Entry 7DN1 (X-ray diffraction, 1.74 A resolution); this record covers chains A and B.

# Chain A
Molecule: Carbonyl Reductase
Source organism: Candida parapsilosis
Notes: EC 1.1.1.-
Reference sequence: B2KJ46 (B2KJ46_CANPA); residue numbers follow UniProt; this construct covers 1-279
Chain sequence (280 residues; row label = number of the first residue in the row; numbering starts at 0):
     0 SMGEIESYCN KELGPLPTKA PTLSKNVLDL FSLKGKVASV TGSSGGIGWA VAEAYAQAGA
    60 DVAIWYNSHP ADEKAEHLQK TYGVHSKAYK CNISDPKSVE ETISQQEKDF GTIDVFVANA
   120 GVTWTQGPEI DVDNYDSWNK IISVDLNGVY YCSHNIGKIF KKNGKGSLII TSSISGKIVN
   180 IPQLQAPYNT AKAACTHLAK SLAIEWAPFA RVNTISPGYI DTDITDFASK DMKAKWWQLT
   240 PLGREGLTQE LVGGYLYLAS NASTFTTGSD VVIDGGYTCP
Differences from the reference sequence: expression tag (0)
Small-molecule neighbours: NADPH (NDP; NADPH dihydro-nicotinamide-adenine-dinucleotide phosphate): Gly-41, Ser-42, Ser-43, Gly-44, Gly-45, Ile-46, Gly-47, Tyr-65, Asn-66, Ser-67, His-68, Cys-90, Asn-91, Ile-92, Ser-93, Asn-118, Ala-119, Gly-120, Val-121, Val-143, Thr-170, Ser-171, Ser-172, Tyr-187, Lys-191, Pro-216, Gly-217, Tyr-218, Ile-219, Thr-221, Ile-223, Thr-224

# Chain B
Molecule: (S)-specific carbonyl reductase
Source organism: Candida parapsilosis
Reference sequence: D5G304 (D5G304_CANPA); numbering as in UniProt (aligned over 1-279)
Chain sequence (280 residues; row label = number of the first residue in the row; numbering starts at 0):
     0 SMGEIESYCN KELGPLPTKA PTLSKNVLDL FSLKGKVASV TGSSGGIGWA VAEAYAQAGA
    60 DVAIWYNSHP ADEKAEHLQK TYGVRSKAYK CNISDPKSVE ETISQQEKDF GTIDVFVANA
   120 GVPWTEGPEI NVDNYDSWNK IINLDLNGVY YCAHTVGKIF KKNGKGSLVI TSSMSGTIVN
   180 VPQLQAAYNA AKAACTHLTK SLAVEWAPFA RVNCVSPGYI ATEISDFVEK DMKAKWWQLT
   240 PLGREGLAQE LVGAYLYLAS NASTYTTGAN LAVDGGYTCP
Differences from the reference sequence: expression tag (0)
Small-molecule neighbours: NADPH (NDP; NADPH dihydro-nicotinamide-adenine-dinucleotide phosphate): Gly-41, Ser-42, Ser-43, Gly-44, Gly-45, Ile-46, Gly-47, Tyr-65, Asn-66, Ser-67, His-68, Cys-90, Asn-91, Ile-92, Ser-93, Asn-118, Ala-119, Gly-120, Val-121, Leu-143, Thr-170, Ser-171, Ser-172, Tyr-187, Lys-191, Pro-216, Gly-217, Tyr-218, Ile-219, Thr-221, Ile-223, Ser-224

# How chain A and chain B interact
Contacting residue pairs - 132 pairs, chain A then chain B:
  Ile-4(A) / Ala-233(B)  hydrophobic
  Ile-4(A) / Trp-236(B)  hydrophobic
  Ile-4(A) / Gln-237(B)
  Glu-5(A) / Gln-237(B)  hydrogen bond (backbone-side chain)
  Ser-6(A) / Gln-237(B)
  Tyr-7(A) / Gln-237(B)  hydrogen bond (backbone-backbone)
  Cys-8(A) / Gln-237(B)  hydrogen bond (backbone-backbone)
  Cys-8(A) / Leu-238(B)
  Cys-8(A) / Thr-239(B)
  Cys-8(A) / Pro-240(B)
  Cys-8(A) / Pro-279(B)  hydrophobic
  Leu-12(A) / Pro-240(B)
  Leu-12(A) / Leu-241(B)
  Leu-15(A) / Trp-236(B)
  Leu-15(A) / Gln-237(B)
  Leu-15(A) / Gly-242(B)
  Pro-16(A) / Trp-236(B)
  Pro-16(A) / Gly-242(B)
  Thr-17(A) / Leu-241(B)  hydrogen bond (side chain-backbone)
  Thr-17(A) / Gly-242(B)  hydrogen bond (backbone-backbone)
  Thr-17(A) / Arg-243(B)
  Lys-18(A) / Arg-243(B)
  Ala-19(A) / Arg-243(B)
  Ala-19(A) / Leu-246(B)  hydrophobic
  Pro-20(A) / Arg-243(B)
  Pro-20(A) / Leu-246(B)
  Pro-20(A) / Glu-249(B)
  Leu-22(A) / Glu-249(B)
  Ser-23(A) / Gln-248(B)  hydrogen bond (backbone-side chain)
  Lys-24(A) / Gln-56(B)  hydrogen bond (backbone-side chain)
  Lys-24(A) / Gln-248(B)  hydrogen bond (backbone-side chain)
  Asn-25(A) / Gln-56(B)
  Val-26(A) / Ala-53(B)
  Val-26(A) / Gln-56(B)  hydrogen bond (backbone-side chain)
  Val-26(A) / Val-251(B)  hydrophobic
  Val-26(A) / Leu-255(B)  hydrophobic
  Leu-27(A) / Gln-56(B)
  Leu-27(A) / Leu-255(B)  hydrophobic
  Leu-29(A) / Gln-248(B)
  Phe-30(A) / Phe-30(B)  hydrophobic
  Phe-30(A) / Gly-252(B)
  Ala-53(A) / Val-26(B)
  Gln-56(A) / Lys-24(B)  hydrogen bond (side chain-backbone)
  Gln-56(A) / Asn-25(B)
  Gln-56(A) / Val-26(B)  hydrogen bond (side chain-backbone)
  Gln-56(A) / Leu-27(B)
  Lys-199(A) / Cys-278(B)
  Ile-203(A) / Pro-240(B)  hydrophobic
  Ile-203(A) / Cys-278(B)  hydrophobic
  Ile-203(A) / Pro-279(B)  hydrophobic
  Ala-206(A) / Pro-240(B)
  Tyr-218(A) / Tyr-264(B)
  Ala-233(A) / Ile-4(B)  hydrophobic
  Trp-236(A) / Ile-4(B)  hydrophobic
  Trp-236(A) / Leu-15(B)
  Trp-236(A) / Pro-16(B)
  Gln-237(A) / Ile-4(B)
  Gln-237(A) / Glu-5(B)  hydrogen bond (side chain-backbone)
  Gln-237(A) / Ser-6(B)
  Gln-237(A) / Tyr-7(B)  hydrogen bond (backbone-backbone)
  Gln-237(A) / Cys-8(B)
  Gln-237(A) / Leu-15(B)
  Leu-238(A) / Cys-8(B)
  Thr-239(A) / Tyr-264(B)
  Pro-240(A) / Cys-8(B)
  Pro-240(A) / Leu-12(B)
  Pro-240(A) / Val-203(B)  hydrophobic
  Pro-240(A) / Ala-206(B)
  Leu-241(A) / Leu-12(B)
  Leu-241(A) / Thr-17(B)  hydrogen bond (backbone-side chain)
  Leu-241(A) / Thr-263(B)
  Leu-241(A) / Tyr-264(B)  hydrophobic
  Leu-241(A) / Thr-266(B)
  Gly-242(A) / Leu-15(B)
  Gly-242(A) / Pro-16(B)
  Gly-242(A) / Thr-17(B)  hydrogen bond (backbone-backbone)
  Arg-243(A) / Thr-17(B)
  Arg-243(A) / Lys-18(B)
  Arg-243(A) / Ala-19(B)
  Arg-243(A) / Pro-20(B)
  Arg-243(A) / Thr-263(B)
  Arg-243(A) / Tyr-264(B)  hydrogen bond (backbone-side chain)
  Glu-244(A) / Tyr-264(B)
  Gly-245(A) / Tyr-264(B)  hydrogen bond (backbone-side chain)
  Leu-246(A) / Ala-19(B)  hydrophobic
  Gln-248(A) / Ser-23(B)
  Gln-248(A) / Lys-24(B)
  Glu-249(A) / Pro-20(B)
  Glu-249(A) / Leu-22(B)
  Glu-249(A) / Thr-263(B)  hydrogen bond
  Glu-249(A) / Tyr-264(B)
  Val-251(A) / Val-26(B)  hydrophobic
  Val-251(A) / Leu-29(B)  hydrophobic
  Gly-252(A) / Phe-30(B)
  Gly-252(A) / Tyr-256(B)
  Gly-252(A) / Ala-261(B)
  Gly-253(A) / Tyr-256(B)
  Leu-255(A) / Val-26(B)  hydrophobic
  Leu-255(A) / Leu-27(B)  hydrophobic
  Tyr-256(A) / Gly-252(B)
  Tyr-256(A) / Ala-253(B)
  Tyr-256(A) / Val-272(B)
  Thr-263(A) / Leu-241(B)
  Thr-263(A) / Arg-243(B)  hydrogen bond (backbone-side chain)
  Thr-263(A) / Glu-249(B)  hydrogen bond
  Phe-264(A) / Tyr-218(B)
  Phe-264(A) / Leu-241(B)  hydrophobic
  Phe-264(A) / Arg-243(B)
  Phe-264(A) / Glu-244(B)
  Phe-264(A) / Gly-245(B)
  Phe-264(A) / Glu-249(B)
  Phe-264(A) / Val-272(B)
  Phe-264(A) / Asp-273(B)
  Phe-264(A) / Gly-274(B)  hydrogen bond (backbone-backbone)
  Thr-265(A) / Ala-271(B)
  Thr-265(A) / Val-272(B)
  Thr-266(A) / Leu-241(B)
  Thr-266(A) / Gly-274(B)
  Thr-266(A) / Gly-275(B)  hydrogen bond (backbone-backbone)
  Gly-267(A) / Cys-278(B)  hydrogen bond (backbone-side chain)
  Ser-268(A) / Ala-271(B)
  Val-271(A) / Thr-265(B)
  Val-271(A) / Ala-268(B)
  Ile-272(A) / Tyr-256(B)
  Ile-272(A) / Tyr-264(B)
  Ile-272(A) / Thr-265(B)
  Asp-273(A) / Tyr-264(B)
  Gly-274(A) / Tyr-264(B)  hydrogen bond (backbone-backbone)
  Gly-274(A) / Thr-266(B)
  Gly-275(A) / Thr-266(B)
  Cys-278(A) / Lys-199(B)
  Cys-278(A) / Gly-267(B)  hydrogen bond (side chain-backbone)
Other interface residues (no listed pair), chain A (63 interface residues in all): Ala-57, Ile-219, Lys-229, Ala-261, Asp-269, Pro-279
Other interface residues (no listed pair), chain B (62 interface residues in all): Ala-57, Ile-219, Asn-269

# Overview
63 residues of chain A and 62 residues of chain B are in contact; the contacts include 25 hydrogen bonds.
Polar contacts include Glu-5(A)/Gln-237(B), Thr-17(A)/Leu-241(B) and Ser-23(A)/Gln-248(B). Bound to chain A:
NADPH. Bound to chain B: NADPH.
Chain A is Carbonyl Reductase and chain B is (S)-specific carbonyl reductase, both from Candida parapsilosis;
the structure, Hetero-oligomers of SCR-SCR2 crystal structure with NADPH, was determined by X-ray diffraction,
deposited together with 7DLD, 7DLL, 7DLM, 7DMG and 7VYQ.
